3NGL - chains A and C; structure by X-ray diffraction, 2.40 A resolution.

Chain A (and C):
Molecule: Bifunctional protein folD
Source organism: Thermoplasma acidophilum
Notes: EC 1.5.1.5, 3.5.4.9; chain C of this document is another copy of the same molecule, construct and numbering; everything in this record applies to it too
UniProtKB: Q05213 (FOLD_THEAC); residue numbers follow UniProt; this construct covers 1-276
Amino-acid sequence (276 residues; numbered 1 to 276; the number before each row is that of its first residue):
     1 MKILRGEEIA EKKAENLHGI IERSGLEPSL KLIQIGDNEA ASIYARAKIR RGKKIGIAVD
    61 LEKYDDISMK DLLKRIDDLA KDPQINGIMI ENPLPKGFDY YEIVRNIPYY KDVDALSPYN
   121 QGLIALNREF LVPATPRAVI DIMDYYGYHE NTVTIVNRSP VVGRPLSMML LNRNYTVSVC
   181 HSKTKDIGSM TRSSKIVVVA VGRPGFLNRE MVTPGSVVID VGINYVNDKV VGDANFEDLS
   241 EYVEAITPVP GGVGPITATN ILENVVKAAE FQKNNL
Unresolved in the structure: 1 (chain C: 1, 276)
Ligand contacts: NADP (NAP; NADP nicotinamide-adenine-dinucleotide phosphate): Thr135, Val156, Asn157, Arg158, Ser159, Val161, Val162, His181, Ser182, Lys183, Ile187, Ala200, Val201, Gly202, Arg203, Phe206, Val221, Gly222, Ile223, Asn224, Val253, Gly254, Thr257
UniProt features mapped onto this chain:
  - binding site (NADP(+)): Asn157 to Ser159, Ser182, Ile223

Chain A / chain C interface:
Residue-residue contacts (72):
  Asp99(A) - Arg128(C)  salt bridge
  Tyr101(A) - Arg128(C)
  Arg105(A) - Tyr119(C)
  Leu116(A) - Leu126(C)
  Pro118(A) - Pro118(C)
  Pro118(A) - Tyr119(C)
  Pro118(A) - Gly122(C)
  Pro118(A) - Leu126(C)  hydrophobic
  Tyr119(A) - Arg105(C)
  Tyr119(A) - Pro118(C)  hydrophobic
  Gln121(A) - Gly122(C)
  Gln121(A) - Ala125(C)
  Gln121(A) - Leu126(C)
  Gly122(A) - Pro118(C)
  Gly122(A) - Gln121(C)
  Gly122(A) - Gly122(C)
  Leu123(A) - Pro118(C)  hydrophobic
  Ile124(A) - Arg164(C)
  Ala125(A) - Gln121(C)
  Ala125(A) - Arg164(C)  hydrogen bond (backbone-side chain)
  Leu126(A) - Tyr101(C)  hydrophobic
  Leu126(A) - Leu116(C)
  Leu126(A) - Pro118(C)  hydrophobic
  Leu126(A) - Gln121(C)
  Leu126(A) - Pro160(C)  hydrophobic
  Arg128(A) - Asp99(C)  salt bridge
  Arg128(A) - Tyr101(C)
  Glu150(A) - Lys183(C)
  Glu150(A) - Lys185(C)  hydrogen bond (backbone-side chain)
  Arg158(A) - Leu171(C)  hydrogen bond (side chain-backbone)
  Arg158(A) - Asn174(C)  hydrogen bond
  Pro160(A) - Leu126(C)  hydrophobic
  Arg164(A) - Ile124(C)
  Arg164(A) - Ala125(C)  hydrogen bond (side chain-backbone)
  Arg164(A) - Met168(C)
  Arg164(A) - Leu171(C)
  Arg164(A) - Asn172(C)  hydrogen bond
  Ser167(A) - Met168(C)
  Met168(A) - Arg164(C)
  Met168(A) - Ser167(C)
  Met168(A) - Met168(C)  hydrophobic
  Leu171(A) - Arg158(C)  hydrogen bond (backbone-side chain)
  Leu171(A) - Arg164(C)
  Leu171(A) - Val179(C)  hydrophobic
  Leu171(A) - His181(C)
  Asn172(A) - Arg164(C)  hydrogen bond
  Asn174(A) - Arg158(C)  hydrogen bond
  Asn174(A) - His181(C)
  Asn174(A) - Lys183(C)
  Tyr175(A) - His181(C)  hydrogen bond (backbone-side chain)
  Thr176(A) - Val179(C)
  Thr176(A) - Thr184(C)  hydrogen bond
  Thr176(A) - Met190(C)
  Val177(A) - Val177(C)
  Val177(A) - Ser178(C)
  Val177(A) - Val179(C)  hydrogen bond (backbone-backbone)
  Ser178(A) - Val177(C)
  Ser178(A) - Ser178(C)  hydrogen bond
  Ser178(A) - Met190(C)
  Val179(A) - Thr176(C)
  Val179(A) - Val177(C)  hydrogen bond (backbone-backbone)
  Cys180(A) - Thr176(C)
  His181(A) - Leu171(C)
  His181(A) - Asn174(C)
  His181(A) - Tyr175(C)  hydrogen bond (side chain-backbone)
  His181(A) - Thr176(C)
  Lys183(A) - Glu150(C)
  Lys183(A) - Asn174(C)
  Thr184(A) - Thr176(C)  hydrogen bond
  Lys185(A) - Glu150(C)
  Met190(A) - Thr176(C)
  Met190(A) - Ser178(C)
Other interface residues (no listed pair), chain A (36 interface residues in all): Glu102, Ser117, Asn127
Other interface residues (no listed pair), chain C (36 interface residues in all): Glu102, Ser117, Leu123, Asn127, Cys180

Summary:
The chain A/chain C interface involves 36 residues from each chain; the contacts include 16 hydrogen bonds and
2 salt bridges. Polar pairs include Asp99(A)-Arg128(C), Ala125(A)-Arg164(C) and Glu150(A)-Lys185(C). Chain A
binds NADP. Curated annotation (UniProt) lists 5 NADP+-binding residues on chain A.
Both chains are Bifunctional protein folD (Thermoplasma acidophilum). Entry 3NGL (Crystal structure of
bifunctional 5,10-methylenetetrahydrofolate dehydrogenase / cyclohydrolase from Thermoplasma acidophilum) was
determined by X-ray diffraction together with 3NGX from the same study.
